1V4X - chains A and B of the 4 polymer chains in the assembly; structure by X-ray diffraction, 1.60 A resolution.

[Chain A]
Molecule: hemoglobin alpha chain
From: Thunnus thynnus
UniProtKB: Q8AYM0 (Q8AYM0_THUTH); residues 1-143 here correspond to UniProt positions 2-144 (UniProt number = residue number + 1)
Amino-acid sequence (144 residues; numbered 0 to 143; the number before each row is that of its first residue; numbering starts at 0):
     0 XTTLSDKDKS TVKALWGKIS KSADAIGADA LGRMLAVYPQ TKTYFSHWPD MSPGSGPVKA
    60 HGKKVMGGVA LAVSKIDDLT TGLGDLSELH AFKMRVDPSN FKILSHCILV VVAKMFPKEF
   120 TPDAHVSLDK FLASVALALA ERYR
Modified / non-standard residues: ACE (acetyl group) at position 0
Metal / ion sites: heme Fe near His89 (its only coordinating residue here)
Residues lining bound ligands: heme (HEM): Met33, Thr40, Tyr43, Phe44, His46, Trp47, His60, Lys63, Val64, Gly67, Val68, Leu85, Leu88, His89, Met93, Val95, Asn99, Phe100, Leu103, Ile107, Val134, Leu138

[Chain B]
Molecule: hemoglobin beta chain
From: Thunnus thynnus
UniProtKB: Q8AYM1 (Q8AYM1_THUTH); residues 201-346 here correspond to UniProt positions 2-147 (UniProt number = residue number - 199)
Amino-acid sequence (146 residues; numbered 201 to 346; the number before each row is that of its first residue):
   201 VEWTQQERSI IAGIFANLNY EDIGPKALAR CLIVYPWTQR YFGAYGDLST PDAIKGNAKI
   261 AAHGVKVLHG LDRAVKNMDN INEAYSELSV LHSDKLHVDP DNFRILGDCL TVVIAANLGD
   321 AFTVETQCAF QKFLAVVVFA LGRKYH
Metal / ion sites: heme Fe near His292 (its only coordinating residue here)
Residues lining bound ligands: heme (HEM): Thr238, Tyr241, Phe242, Tyr245, His263, Lys266, Val267, Gly270, Leu271, Arg273, Tyr285, Leu288, Leu291, His292, Leu296, Val298, Asn302, Phe303, Leu306, Leu341

[How chain A and chain B interact]
Contacting residue pairs - 34 pairs, chain A then chain B:
  Arg32(A) with Phe322(B), hydrogen bond (side chain-backbone); Thr323(B); Val324(B); Gln327(B)
  Ala35(A) with Val324(B), hydrophobic; Cys328(B)
  Val36(A) with Gln327(B); Cys328(B), hydrophobic; Gln331(B)
  Tyr37(A) with Gln331(B)
  Pro52(A) with Val324(B), hydrophobic
  Lys101(A) with Arg304(B)
  His105(A) with Asp308(B), salt bridge
  Val109(A) with Thr311(B); Ala315(B), hydrophobic; Phe322(B), hydrophobic; Gln327(B)
  Ala112(A) with Val312(B), hydrophobic; Ala316(B)
  Lys113(A) with Ala315(B); Gly319(B)
  Pro116(A) with Ala316(B)
  Phe119(A) with Arg230(B), hydrogen bond (backbone-side chain); Val312(B), hydrophobic
  Thr120(A) with Arg230(B)
  Pro121(A) with Arg230(B); Ile233(B), hydrophobic; Val234(B)
  Asp122(A) with Pro251(B)
  His124(A) with Arg230(B), hydrogen bond; Val234(B)
  Val125(A) with Ile233(B); Val234(B)
  Asp128(A) with Tyr235(B)
Interface residues without a listed pair, chain A (20 interface residues in all): Asp28, Gly31
Interface residues without a listed pair, chain B (20 interface residues in all): Lys255, Cys309

[Summary]
The chain A/chain B interface involves 20 residues from each chain; the contacts include 3 hydrogen bonds and
1 salt bridge. Among the polar pairs are His105(A)-Asp308(B), Arg32(A)-Phe322(B) and Phe119(A)-Arg230(B).
Bound to chain A: heme. Bound to chain B: heme.
Chain A is hemoglobin alpha chain and chain B is hemoglobin beta chain, both from Thunnus thynnus; the
structure, Crystal structure of bluefin tuna hemoglobin deoxy form at pH5.0, was determined by X-ray
diffraction together with 1V4U and 1V4W from the same study.
